5FL5 - chain A; structure by X-ray diffraction, 2.05 A resolution.

== Chain A ==
Molecule: Carbonic anhydrase IX
Source organism: Homo sapiens
Notes: EC 4.2.1.1
UniProt: Q16790 (CAH9_HUMAN); residues 5-259 here correspond to UniProt positions 137-391 (UniProt number = residue number + 132)
Amino-acid sequence (257 residues; each row starts with the number of its first residue):
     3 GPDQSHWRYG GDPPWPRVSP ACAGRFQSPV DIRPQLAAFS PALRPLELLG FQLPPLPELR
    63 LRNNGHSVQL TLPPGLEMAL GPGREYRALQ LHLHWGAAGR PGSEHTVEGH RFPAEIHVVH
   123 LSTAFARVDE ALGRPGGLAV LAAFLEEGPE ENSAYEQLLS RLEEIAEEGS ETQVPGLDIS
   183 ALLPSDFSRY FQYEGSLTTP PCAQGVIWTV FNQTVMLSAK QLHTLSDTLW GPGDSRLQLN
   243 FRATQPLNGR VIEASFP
Not modelled in the structure: 3-8
Disulfide bonds: C24-C204
Construct notes: expression tag (3-4); engineered mutation S42 (Cys174 in Q16790)
Ion coordination: Zn2+: H94, H96, H119 (together with 82E)
Small-molecule neighbours: 82E (5-[1-(4-methoxyphenyl)-1,2,3-triazol-4-yl]thiophene-2-sulfonamide): Q92, H94, H96, E106, H119, V121, V130, D131, L134, V142, S198, L199, T200, T201, W210
Swiss-Prot annotation at these positions:
  - active site: H68 (Proton donor/acceptor)
  - binding site (Zn(2+)): H94, H96, H119
  - binding site (substrate): T200, T201
  - glycosylation: N214 (N-linked (GlcNAc...) asparagine)

== Overview ==
Chain A binds compound 82E. H94, H96 and H119 coordinate Zn2+. Curated annotation (UniProt) lists active-site
residue H68, 3 Zn2+-binding residues and substrate-binding residues T200 and T201.
Chain A is Carbonic anhydrase IX (Homo sapiens); the structure, Three dimensional structure of human carbonic
anhydrase IX in complex with 5-(1-(4-Methoxyphenyl)-1H-1,2,3-triazol-4-yl)thiophene-2- sulfonamide, was
determined by X-ray diffraction, deposited together with 5FL4 and 5FL6.
